7L9P - chains A and F of the 12 polymer chains in the assembly; structure by electron microscopy, 3.60 A resolution.

Chain A (and F):
Protein: Pachytene checkpoint protein 2 homolog
From: Homo sapiens
Notes: chain F of this document is another copy of the same molecule, construct and numbering; everything in this record applies to it too
Reference sequence: Q15645 (PCH2_HUMAN); residue numbers follow UniProt; this construct covers 2-432
Sequence (432 residues; each row starts with the number of its first residue):
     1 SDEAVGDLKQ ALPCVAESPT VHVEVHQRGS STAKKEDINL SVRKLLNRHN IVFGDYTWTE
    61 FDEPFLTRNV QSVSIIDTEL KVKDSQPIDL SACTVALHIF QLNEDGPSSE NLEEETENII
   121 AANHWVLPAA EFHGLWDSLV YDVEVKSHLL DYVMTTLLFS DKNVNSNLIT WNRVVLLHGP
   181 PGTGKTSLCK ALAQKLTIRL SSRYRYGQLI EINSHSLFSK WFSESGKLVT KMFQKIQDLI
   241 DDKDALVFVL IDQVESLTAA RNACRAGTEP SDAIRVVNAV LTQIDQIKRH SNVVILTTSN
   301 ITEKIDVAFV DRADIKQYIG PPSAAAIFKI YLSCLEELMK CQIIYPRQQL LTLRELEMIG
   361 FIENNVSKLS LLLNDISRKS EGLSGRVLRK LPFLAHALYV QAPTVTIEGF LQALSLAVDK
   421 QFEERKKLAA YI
Not modelled in the structure: 1-121, 430-432 (chain F: 1-121, 217-228, 255-272, 346, 425-432)
Differences from the reference sequence: expression tag (1); engineered mutation Gln253 (Glu in Q15645)
Small-molecule neighbours: ATP-gamma-S (AGS; phosphothiophosphoric acid-adenylate ester): Leu135, Ser138, Leu139, Val140, Tyr141, Pro180, Pro181, Gly182, Thr183, Gly184, Lys185, Thr186, Ser187, Pro322, Ile330, Gly385, Arg386, Arg389
Curated features (UniProtKB/Swiss-Prot):
  - binding site (ATP): Gly179 to Thr186
Reported in the primary citation:
  - mutagenesis - E113A/E114A/E115A: decreased catalytic activity

Chain A / chain F interface:
Residue-residue contacts (20):
  Asp151(A) with Ala397(F)
  Tyr152(A) with Leu394(F)
  Thr155(A) with Phe393(F); His396(F), hydrogen bond; Ala397(F)
  Thr156(A) with Phe393(F)
  Leu158(A) with Pro403(F), hydrophobic
  Phe159(A) with Phe393(F), hydrophobic; His396(F)
  Lys162(A) with Cys341(F); Ile343(F)
  Asn163(A) with Cys341(F)
  Leu168(A) with Arg389(F)
  Ile169(A) with Arg389(F); Lys390(F); Pro392(F); Phe393(F)
  Thr170(A) with Arg389(F), hydrogen bond (backbone-backbone); Lys390(F), hydrogen bond (side chain-backbone)
  Trp171(A) with Phe393(F), hydrophobic
Other interface residues (no listed pair), chain F (13 interface residues in all): Cys334, Leu391, Leu398

Overview:
12 residues of chain A face 13 of chain F across their interface; the contacts include 3 hydrogen bonds. Polar
contacts include Thr155(A)-His396(F), Thr170(A)-Lys390(F) and Thr170(A)-Arg389(F). Ligands of chain A:
ATP-gamma-S. From UniProt: 8 ATP-binding residues on chain A. From the paper: E113A/E114A/E115A of chain A
reduce catalytic activity.
Chain A and chain F are both Pachytene checkpoint protein 2 homolog (Homo sapiens); the structure, Structure
of human SHLD2-SHLD3-REV7-TRIP13(E253Q) complex, was determined by electron microscopy together with 6WW9 and
6WWA from the same study.
